PDB entry 5WP9 | electron microscopy, 4.22 A resolution (low resolution: residue-level contacts below are approximate; hydrogen-bond / salt-bridge calls are withheld) | chains A and D of the 16 polymer chains in the assembly

== Chain A ==
Molecule: Dynamin-1-like protein
Source organism: Homo sapiens
Notes: EC 3.6.5.5
UniProtKB: O00429 (DNM1L_HUMAN), isoform O00429-3; numbering as in UniProt (aligned over 1-710)
Chain sequence (710 residues; each row starts with the number of its first residue):
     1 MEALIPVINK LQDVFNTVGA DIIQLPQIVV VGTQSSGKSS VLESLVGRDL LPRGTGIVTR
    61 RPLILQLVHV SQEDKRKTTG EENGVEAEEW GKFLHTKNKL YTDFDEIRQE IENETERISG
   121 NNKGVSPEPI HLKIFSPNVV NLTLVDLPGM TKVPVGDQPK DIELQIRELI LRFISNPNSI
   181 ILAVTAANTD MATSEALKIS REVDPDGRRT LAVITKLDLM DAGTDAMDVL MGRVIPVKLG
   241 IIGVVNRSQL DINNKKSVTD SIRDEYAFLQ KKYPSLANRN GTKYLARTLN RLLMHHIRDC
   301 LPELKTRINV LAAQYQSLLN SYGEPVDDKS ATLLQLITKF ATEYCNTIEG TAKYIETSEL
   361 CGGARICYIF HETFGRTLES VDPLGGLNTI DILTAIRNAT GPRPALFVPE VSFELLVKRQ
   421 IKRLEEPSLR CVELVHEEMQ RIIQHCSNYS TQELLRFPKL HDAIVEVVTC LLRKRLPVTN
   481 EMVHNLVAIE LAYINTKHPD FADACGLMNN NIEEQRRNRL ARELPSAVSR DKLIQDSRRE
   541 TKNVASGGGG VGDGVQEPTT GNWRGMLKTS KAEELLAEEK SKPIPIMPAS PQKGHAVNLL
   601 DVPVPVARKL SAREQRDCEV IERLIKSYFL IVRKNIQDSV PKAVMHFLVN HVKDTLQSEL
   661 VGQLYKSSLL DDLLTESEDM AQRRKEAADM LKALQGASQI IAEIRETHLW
Not modelled in the structure: 74-86, 504-610
Ion coordination: Mg2+: Ser-39, Thr-59 (together with GMP-PCP)
Residues lining bound ligands: GMP-PCP (GCP; phosphomethylphosphonic acid guanylate ester): Thr-33, Gln-34, Ser-35, Ser-36, Gly-37, Lys-38, Ser-39, Ser-40, Pro-52, Arg-53, Gly-54, Thr-55, Gly-56, Ile-57, Val-58, Thr-59, Leu-147, Gly-149, Thr-215, Lys-216, Asp-218, Leu-219, Val-244, Val-245, Asn-246, Arg-247, Ser-248, Gln-249, Ile-252
UniProt features mapped onto this chain:
  - region: Gly-32 to Ser-39 (G1 motif), Val-58 to Arg-60 (G2 motif), Asp-146 to Gly-149 (G3 motif), Thr-215 to Asp-218 (G4 motif), Val-245 to Ser-248 (G5 motif)
  - binding site (GTP): Gly-32 to Ser-40, Thr-215 to Asp-221, Asn-246 to Gln-249
  - modified residue: Met-1 (N-acetylmethionine), Ser-529 (Phosphoserine)
  - cross-link (Glycyl lysine isopeptide (Lys-Gly)): Lys-532 (interchain with G-Cter in SUMO), Lys-568 (interchain with G-Cter in SUMO)
  - natural variant: Glu-2 (E2A: In OPA5), Ser-36 (S36G: In EMPF1), Ala-192 (A192E: In OPA5), Gly-362 (G362D: In EMPF1; uncertain significance; G362S: In EMPF1), Ala-395 (A395D: In EMPF1), Arg-403 (R403C: In EMPF1), Leu-406 (L406S: In EMPF1)
  - mutagenesis: Gln-34 (Q34A: Abolishes GTP hydrolysis), Lys-38 (K38A: Loss of GTPase activity. Impairs mitochondrial division and induces changes in peroxisome morphology. No effect on oligomerization. Increase in sumoylation by SUMO3 ...), Ser-39 (S39A: Abolishes GTP hydrolysis; S39I: Decreased localization to the perinuclear region; S39N: Reduces peroxisomal abundance), Val-41 (V41F: Temperature-sensitive. Impairs mitochondrial division), Thr-59 (T59A: Abolishes GTP hydrolysis. Impairs mitochondrial division. Reduces peroxisomal abundance), Asp-146 (D146A: Abolishes GTP hydrolysis), Gly-149 (G149A: Abolishes GTP hydrolysis), Asp-190 (D190A: Unable to homooligomerize. Unable to associate with MIEF2 into filaments forming the tubular structures that wrap around the scission site), Lys-216 (K216A: Abolishes GTP hydrolysis), Asp-218 (D218A: Abolishes GTP hydrolysis), Asp-221 (D221A: Unable to homooligomerize. Unable to associate with MIEF2 into filaments forming the tubular structures that wrap around the scission site), Gly-281 (G281D: Temperature-sensitive. Impairs mitochondrial division), 12 further mutagenesis entries in UniProt
From the paper describing this entry:
  - disease-associated variants - G362D: abolished binding to Mitochondrial dynamics protein MID49 (chain D)
  - post-translational modification sites: Ser-611 (citing earlier work)
  - mutagenesis - D221A: abolished binding to Mitochondrial dynamics protein MID49 (chain D)
  - disease-associated variants - G363D (citing earlier work)

== Chain D ==
Molecule: Mitochondrial dynamics protein MID49
Source organism: Homo sapiens
UniProtKB: Q96C03 (MID49_HUMAN); numbering as in UniProt (aligned over 126-454)
Chain sequence (329 residues; row label = number of the first residue in the row):
   126 TLQERLLAFE RDRVTIPAAQ VALAKQLAGD IALELQAYFR SKFPELPFGA FVPGGPLYDG
   186 LQAGAADHVR LLVPLVLEPG LWSLVPGVDT VARDPRCWAV RRTQLEFCPR GSSPWDRFLV
   246 GGYLSSRVLL ELLRKALAAS VNWPAIGSLL GCLIRPSMAS EELLLEVQHE RLELTVAVLV
   306 AVPGVDADDR LLLAWPLEGL AGNLWLQDLY PVEAARLRAL DDHDAGTRRR LLLLLCAVCR
   366 GCSALGQLGR GHLTQVVLRL GEDNVDWTEE ALGERFLQAL ELLIGSLEQA SLPCHFNPSV
   426 NLFSSLREEE IDDIGYALYS GLQEPEGLL
UniProt features mapped onto this chain:
  - mutagenesis: Arg-235 (R235E: Unable to associate with DNM1L into filaments forming the tubular structures that wrap around the scission site)

== Interface between chain A and chain D ==
Contacting residue pairs (16):
  Ser-358(A) / Asn-267(D)
  Glu-359(A) / Lys-167(D)
  Glu-359(A) / Ser-265(D)
  Leu-360(A) / Asn-267(D)
  Arg-365(A) / Ala-264(D)
  Arg-365(A) / Ser-265(D)
  Tyr-368(A) / Ala-263(D)
  Tyr-368(A) / Ala-264(D)
  Tyr-368(A) / Trp-268(D)
  Tyr-368(A) / Pro-281(D)
  Arg-376(A) / Arg-280(D)
  Arg-376(A) / Met-283(D)
  Arg-376(A) / Glu-291(D)
  Thr-377(A) / Met-283(D)
  Ser-380(A) / Met-283(D)
  Glu-437(A) / Lys-260(D)
Also at the interface, not in a pair above, chain A (11 interface residues in all): Glu-372, Thr-373
Also at the interface, not in a pair above, chain D (13 interface residues in all): Leu-262, Pro-269
Interface features reported in the paper:
  - hot spots on chain A (mutagenesis) - D190A, S611D: abolished binding to Mitochondrial dynamics protein MID49 (chain D)

== Summary ==
11 residues of chain A face 13 of chain D across their interface. Chain A binds GMP-PCP. From the paper:
G362D, D221A and D190A of chain A, among others, abolish binding to Mitochondrial dynamics protein MID49
(chain D); a modification site at Ser-611(A).
Chain A is Dynamin-1-like protein and chain D is Mitochondrial dynamics protein MID49, both from Homo sapiens;
the structure, Structural Basis of Mitochondrial Receptor Binding and Constriction by Dynamin-Related Protein
1, was determined by electron microscopy.
